Entry 5JS1 (X-ray diffraction, 2.50 A resolution); this record covers chains A and B.

[Chain A]
Name: Protein argonaute-2
Organism: Homo sapiens
Notes: EC 3.1.26.-
Reference sequence: Q9UKV8 (AGO2_HUMAN); residues 1-859 here = UniProt positions 1-859
Chain sequence (859 residues; row label = number of the first residue in the row):
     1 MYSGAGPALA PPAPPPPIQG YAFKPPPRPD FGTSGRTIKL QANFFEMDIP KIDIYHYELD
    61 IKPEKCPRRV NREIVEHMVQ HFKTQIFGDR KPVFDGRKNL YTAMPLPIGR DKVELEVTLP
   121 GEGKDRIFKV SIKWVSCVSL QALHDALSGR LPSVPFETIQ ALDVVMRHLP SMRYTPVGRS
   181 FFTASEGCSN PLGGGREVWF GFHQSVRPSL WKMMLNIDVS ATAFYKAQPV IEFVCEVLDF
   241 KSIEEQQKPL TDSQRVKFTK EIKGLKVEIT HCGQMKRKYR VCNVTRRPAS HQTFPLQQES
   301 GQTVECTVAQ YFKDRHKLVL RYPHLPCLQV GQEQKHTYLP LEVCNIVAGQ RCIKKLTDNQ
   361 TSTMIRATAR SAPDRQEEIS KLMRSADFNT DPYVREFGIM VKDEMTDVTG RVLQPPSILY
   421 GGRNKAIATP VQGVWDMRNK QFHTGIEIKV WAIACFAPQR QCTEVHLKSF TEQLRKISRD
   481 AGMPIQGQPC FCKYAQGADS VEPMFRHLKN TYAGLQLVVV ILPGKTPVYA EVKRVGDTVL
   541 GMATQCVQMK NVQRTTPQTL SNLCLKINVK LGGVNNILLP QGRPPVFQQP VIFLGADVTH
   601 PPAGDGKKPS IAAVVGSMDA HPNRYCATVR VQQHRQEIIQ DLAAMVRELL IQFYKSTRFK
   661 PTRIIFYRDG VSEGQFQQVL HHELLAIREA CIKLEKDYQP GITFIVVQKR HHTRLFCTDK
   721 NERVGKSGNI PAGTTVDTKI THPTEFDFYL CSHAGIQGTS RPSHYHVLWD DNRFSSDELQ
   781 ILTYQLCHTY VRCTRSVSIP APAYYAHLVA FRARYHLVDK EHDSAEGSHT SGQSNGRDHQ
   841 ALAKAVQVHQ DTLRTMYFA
Not modelled in the structure: 1-22, 121-125, 152-153, 186-188, 272-276, 603-605, 820-837
Construct notes: engineered mutation Asp387 (Ser in Q9UKV8)
Swiss-Prot annotation at these positions:
  - region: Tyr311 to His316 (Interaction with guide RNA), Phe587 to Pro590 (Interaction with GW182 family members), Leu650 to Lys660 (Interaction with GW182 family members), Lys709, Arg710 (Interaction with guide RNA), His753 to Arg761 (Interaction with guide RNA), Tyr790 to Arg812 (Interaction with guide RNA)
  - binding site (a divalent metal cation): Asp597, Asp669, His807
  - modified residue: Tyr2 (3'-nitrotyrosine), Pro700 (4-hydroxyproline), Ser824 (Phosphoserine), Ser828 (Phosphoserine), Ser831 (Phosphoserine), Ser834 (Phosphoserine)
  - natural variant: Leu192 (L192P: In LESKRES), Gly201 (G201C: In LESKRES; G201V: In LESKRES), His203 (H203Q: In LESKRES), Thr357 (T357M: In LESKRES), Met364 (M364T: In LESKRES), Ala367 (A367P: In LESKRES), Gly573 (G573S: In LESKRES), Gly733 (G733R: In LESKRES), Cys751 (C751Y: In LESKRES), Ser760 (S760R: In LESKRES)
  - mutagenesis: Leu140 (L140W: No effect), Phe470 (F470V: No effect on miRNA-binding or target mRNA cleavage. Abrogates binding to the 7-methylguanosine cap of mRNA and prevents inhibition of translation. Abolishes interaction with TNRC6C ...), Phe505 (F505V: No effect on miRNA-binding or target mRNA cleavage. Abrogates binding to the 7-methylguanosine cap of mRNA and prevents inhibition of translation and abolishes interaction with TNRC6C ...), Lys533 (K533A: Impairs RNA cleavage), Gln545 (Q545A: Impairs RNA cleavage), Lys570 (K570A: Impairs RNA cleavage), Asp597 (D597A: Abrogates RNA cleavage but does not affect binding to siRNA or translational repression), Gln633 (Q633A: No effect; Q633R: Abrogates RNA cleavage. Binds siRNA), His634 (H634P/A: Abrogates RNA cleavage. Binds siRNA), Asp669 (D669A: Abrogates RNA cleavage but does not affect binding to siRNA), Glu673 (E673A: Impairs RNA cleavage; E673G: No effect on RNA cleavage), Phe676 (F676A/I/M/R/Y: Impairs RNA cleavage; F676V: Abrogates RNA cleavage), 6 further mutagenesis entries in UniProt
Ion coordination: Mg2+: Asp597, Asp669
Small-molecule neighbours:
  - phenol (IPH), molecule 1: Phe587, Gln589, Pro590, Val591, Asp619, Ala620, Phe653, Thr657, Phe659
  - phenol (IPH), molecule 2: Leu650, Ile651, Tyr654, Lys660, Leu694, Glu695, Tyr698
What the authors report for this chain:
  - binding site for siRNA (chain B): Tyr529, Lys533, Gln545, Cys546, Lys566, Lys570, Ile756

[Chain B]
Molecule: siRNA
Sequence (21 nucleotides; each row starts with the number of its first residue):
     1 UUAUCUAUAA UGAUCAGGUA A
Not modelled in the structure: 10-20

[Chain A / chain B interface]
Pairs across the interface (69):
  Ser220(A) with U8(B), hydrogen bond to the phosphate
  Ala221(A) with A7(B), hydrogen bond to the sugar; U8(B), phosphate contact
  Thr222(A) with U8(B), hydrogen bond to the phosphate
  His271(A) with A21(B), salt bridge to the phosphate
  Phe294(A) with A21(B), base contact
  Tyr311(A) with A21(B), hydrogen bond to the phosphate
  Phe312(A) with A21(B), phosphate contact
  His316(A) with A21(B), salt bridge to the phosphate
  His336(A) with A21(B), hydrogen bond to the sugar
  Thr337(A) with A21(B), sugar contact
  Tyr338(A) with A21(B), hydrogen bond to the sugar
  Arg351(A) with A9(B), salt bridge to the phosphate
  Thr361(A) with A7(B), base contact
  Met364(A) with A7(B), base contact; U8(B), sugar contact
  Ile365(A) with U6(B), base contact; A7(B), base contact
  Thr368(A) with A7(B), hydrogen bond to the sugar
  Arg375(A) with A7(B), salt bridge to the phosphate
  Leu522(A) with U1(B), base contact
  Gly524(A) with U1(B), hydrogen bond to the base
  Lys525(A) with U1(B), base contact
  Thr526(A) with U1(B), hydrogen bond to the base
  Tyr529(A) with U1(B), stacking on the base
  Lys533(A) with U1(B), salt bridge to the phosphate
  Thr544(A) with U1(B), phosphate contact
  Gln545(A) with U1(B), hydrogen bond to the phosphate
  Cys546(A) with U1(B), hydrogen bond to the phosphate
  Val547(A) with U1(B), phosphate contact; U2(B), phosphate contact
  Gln548(A) with U1(B), hydrogen bond to the sugar; U2(B), hydrogen bond to the phosphate
  Asn551(A) with U2(B), hydrogen bond to the phosphate
  Thr559(A) with U2(B), base contact
  Asn562(A) with U2(B), hydrogen bond to the base
  Leu563(A) with U2(B), sugar contact
  Lys566(A) with U1(B), salt bridge to the phosphate; U2(B), phosphate contact; A3(B), salt bridge to the phosphate
  Lys570(A) with U1(B), salt bridge to the phosphate
  Lys709(A) with U6(B), salt bridge to the phosphate
  Arg710(A) with A9(B), base contact
  His712(A) with U8(B), salt bridge to the phosphate
  Arg714(A) with A7(B), salt bridge to the phosphate
  His753(A) with C5(B), hydrogen bond to the phosphate; U6(B), salt bridge to the phosphate
  Ile756(A) with U4(B), base contact; C5(B), sugar contact
  Gln757(A) with C5(B), sugar contact; U6(B), sugar contact
  Thr759(A) with U6(B), sugar contact; A7(B), phosphate contact
  Ser760(A) with U6(B), phosphate contact
  Arg761(A) with U6(B), hydrogen bond to the phosphate; A7(B), salt bridge to the phosphate; U8(B), salt bridge to the phosphate
  Tyr790(A) with U4(B), hydrogen bond to the phosphate
  Arg792(A) with A3(B), salt bridge to the phosphate; U4(B), salt bridge to the phosphate
  Cys793(A) with A3(B), sugar contact; U4(B), sugar contact
  Arg795(A) with U4(B), hydrogen bond to the base
  Val797(A) with U4(B), phosphate contact; C5(B), phosphate contact
  Ser798(A) with C5(B), hydrogen bond to the phosphate
  Tyr804(A) with U4(B), phosphate contact; C5(B), hydrogen bond to the phosphate
  Arg812(A) with U1(B), salt bridge to the phosphate
Interface residues without a listed pair, chain A (60 interface residues in all): Val219, Leu339, Leu356, Ala369, Gln558, Ala754, Gly758, Ala859

[Overview]
60 residues of chain A and 10 residues of chain B are in contact; the contacts include 21 hydrogen bonds, 17
salt bridges and 1 aromatic stacking contact. Among the polar pairs are Gly524(A)-U1(B), Thr526(A)-U1(B) and
Asn562(A)-U2(B). From the paper: a binding site for siRNA (chain B) at Tyr529(A), Lys533(A) and Gln545(A)
among others.
Here chain A is Protein argonaute-2 (Homo sapiens) and chain B is siRNA. Entry 5JS1 (Human Argonaute2 Bound to
an siRNA) was determined by X-ray diffraction together with 5JS2 from the same study.
